Entry 7Y7P (X-ray diffraction, 2.70 A resolution); this record covers chains A and D of the 6 polymer chains in the assembly.

Chain A:
Protein: RNA-dependent RNA polymerase
From: Neurospora crassa
Notes: EC 2.7.7.48
Reference sequence: Q9Y7G6 (Q9Y7G6_NEUCS); residues 377-1402 here = UniProt positions 377-1402
Amino-acid sequence (1026 residues; numbered 377 to 1402; the number before each row is that of its first residue):
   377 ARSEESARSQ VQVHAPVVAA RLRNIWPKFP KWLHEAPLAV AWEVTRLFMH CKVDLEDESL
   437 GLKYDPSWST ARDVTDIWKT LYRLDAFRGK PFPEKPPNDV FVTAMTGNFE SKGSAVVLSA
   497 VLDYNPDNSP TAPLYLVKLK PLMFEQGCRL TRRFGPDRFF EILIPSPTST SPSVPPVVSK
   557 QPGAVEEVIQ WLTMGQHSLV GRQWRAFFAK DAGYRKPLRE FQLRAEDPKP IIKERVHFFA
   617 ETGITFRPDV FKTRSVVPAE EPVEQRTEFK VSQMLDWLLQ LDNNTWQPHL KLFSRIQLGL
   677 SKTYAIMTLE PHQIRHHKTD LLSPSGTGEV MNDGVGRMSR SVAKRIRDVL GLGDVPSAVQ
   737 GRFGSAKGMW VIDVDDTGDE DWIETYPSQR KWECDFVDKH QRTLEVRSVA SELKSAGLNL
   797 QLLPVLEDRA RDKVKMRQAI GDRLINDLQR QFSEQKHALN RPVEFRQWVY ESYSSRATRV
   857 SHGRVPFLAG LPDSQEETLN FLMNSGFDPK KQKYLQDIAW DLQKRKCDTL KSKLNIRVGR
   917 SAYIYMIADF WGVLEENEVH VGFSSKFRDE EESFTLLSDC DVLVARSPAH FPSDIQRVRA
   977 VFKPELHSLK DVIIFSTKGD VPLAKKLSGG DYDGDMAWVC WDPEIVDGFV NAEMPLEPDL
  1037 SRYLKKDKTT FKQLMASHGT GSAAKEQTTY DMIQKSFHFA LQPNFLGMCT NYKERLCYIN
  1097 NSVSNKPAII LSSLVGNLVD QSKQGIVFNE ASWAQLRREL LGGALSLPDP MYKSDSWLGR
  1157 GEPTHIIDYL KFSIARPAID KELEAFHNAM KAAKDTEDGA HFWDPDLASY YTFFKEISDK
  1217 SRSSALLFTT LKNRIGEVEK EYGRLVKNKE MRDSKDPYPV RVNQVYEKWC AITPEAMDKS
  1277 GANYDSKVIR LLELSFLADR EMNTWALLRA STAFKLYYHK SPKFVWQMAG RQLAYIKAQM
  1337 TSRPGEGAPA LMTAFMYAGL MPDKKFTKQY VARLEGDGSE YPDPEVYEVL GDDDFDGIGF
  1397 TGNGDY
Disordered / not traced: 377-389, 437, 508, 599-603, 626-636, 850, 1187-1195, 1242-1251, 1272-1281, 1372-1402
Ion coordination: Ca2+ site 1 near Gly1005 (its only coordinating residue here); Ca2+ site 2: Asp1007, Asp1009, Asp1011 (together with ZAN) (shared with C7(D) of chain D); Ca2+ site 3: Asp1007, Asp1009 (together with ZAN)
Residues lining bound ligands: ZAN (5'-O-[(S)-hydroxy{[(S)-hydroxy(phosphonooxy)phosphoryl]amino}phosphoryl]adenosine): Arg671, Lys743, Lys767, Arg962, Pro964, Ser1004, Asp1007, Asp1009, Val1115, Asp1116, Lys1119
Reported in the primary citation:
  - binding site for ZAN: Arg962, Pro964, Val1115, Asp1116, Lys1119
  - binding site for the 14-nt RNA strand: Asn795, Gln797, Ser963
  - Ca2+ coordination: Gly1005, Asp1007, Asp1009, Asp1011
  - Ca2+ coordination through a water molecule: Asp709
  - binding site for the 14-nt RNA strand: Asn795, Gln797, Ser963
  - mutagenesis - P964A: decreased catalytic activity

Chain D:
Molecule: 7-nt RNA strand
Sequence (7 nucleotides; numbered 1 to 7; the number before each row is that of its first residue):
     1 UCCGACC
Ion coordination: Ca2+: C7 (together with ZAN) (shared with Asp1007(A), Asp1009(A), Asp1011(A) of chain A)

Chain A / chain D interface:
Contacting residue pairs (24):
  Lys516(A) with C3(D), hydrogen bond to the phosphate; G4(D), salt bridge to the phosphate
  Glu521(A) with G4(D), sugar contact
  Glu537(A) with A5(D), phosphate contact
  Leu539(A) with G4(D), phosphate contact
  Arg591(A) with C3(D), salt bridge to the phosphate; G4(D), salt bridge to the phosphate
  Arg611(A) with G4(D), salt bridge to the phosphate; A5(D), salt bridge to the phosphate
  Gln673(A) with C6(D), phosphate contact
  Ser677(A) with C6(D), hydrogen bond to the phosphate
  Lys678(A) with G4(D), sugar contact; A5(D), salt bridge to the phosphate
  Gln736(A) with C6(D), hydrogen bond to the phosphate; C7(D), sugar contact
  Arg738(A) with C6(D), hydrogen bond to the phosphate; C7(D), salt bridge to the phosphate
  Lys743(A) with C7(D), phosphate contact
  Arg783(A) with A5(D), hydrogen bond to the base; C6(D), hydrogen bond to the sugar
  Arg962(A) with C7(D), hydrogen bond to the sugar
  Asp1009(A) with C7(D), phosphate contact
  Gly1010(A) with C7(D), sugar contact
  Asp1011(A) with C7(D), hydrogen bond to the sugar
Other interface residues (no listed pair), chain A (20 interface residues in all): Lys586, Ser963, Asp1007

In short:
The interface between chain A and chain D involves 20 residues on one side and 5 on the other; the contacts
include 8 hydrogen bonds and 7 salt bridges. Polar contacts include Arg783(A)-A5(D), Arg783(A)-C6(D) and
Arg962(A)-C7(D). From the paper: a binding site for ZAN at Arg962(A), Pro964(A) and Val1115(A) among others;
P964A of chain A reduces catalytic activity.
Chain A is RNA-dependent RNA polymerase (Neurospora crassa) and chain D is a 7-nt RNA strand; the structure,
QDE-1 in complex with RNA template, RNA primer and AMPNPP, was determined by X-ray diffraction, deposited
together with 7Y7Q, 7Y7R, 7Y7S and 7Y7T.
